Entry 7MXS (X-ray diffraction, 2.80 A resolution); this record covers chains Z and A of the 3 polymer chains in the assembly.

== Chain Z ==
Protein: Exonuclease 1
From: Homo sapiens
Notes: EC 3.1.-.-
UniProt: Q9UQ84 (EXO1_HUMAN); residue numbers follow UniProt; this construct covers 1-352
Chain sequence (358 residues; each row starts with the number of its first residue):
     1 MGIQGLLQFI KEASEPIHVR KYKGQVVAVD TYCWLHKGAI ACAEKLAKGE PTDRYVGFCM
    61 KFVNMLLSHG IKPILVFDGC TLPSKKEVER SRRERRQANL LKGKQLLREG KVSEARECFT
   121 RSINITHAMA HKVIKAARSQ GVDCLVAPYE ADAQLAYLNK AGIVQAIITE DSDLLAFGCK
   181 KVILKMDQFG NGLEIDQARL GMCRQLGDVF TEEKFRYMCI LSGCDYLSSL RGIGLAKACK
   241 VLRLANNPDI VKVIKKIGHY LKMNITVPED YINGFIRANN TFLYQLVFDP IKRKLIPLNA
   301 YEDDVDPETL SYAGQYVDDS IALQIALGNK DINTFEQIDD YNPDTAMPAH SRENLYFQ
Not modelled in the structure: 1, 347-354, 357-358
Construct notes: expression tag (353-358)
Ion coordination: Mn2+ site 1: Asp152, Asp171, Asp173 (shared with 1 residue of chain B); Mn2+ site 2: Asp152 (shared with 1 residue of chain B); Mn2+ site 3: Asp173, Asp225 (shared with 1 residue of chain B); Na+: Ser222, Ser229, Ile233 (shared with DT4(A) of chain A); Mn2+ site 4 near Arg243 (its only coordinating residue here)
Curated features (UniProtKB/Swiss-Prot):
  - binding site (Mg(2+)): Asp30, Asp78, Glu150, Asp152, Asp171, Asp173, Asp225, Asp270
  - natural variant: Glu109 (E109K: Abrogates exonuclease activity)
  - mutagenesis: Asp78 (D78A: Abrogates double-stranded DNA exonuclease activity and endonuclease activity against 5'-overhanging flap structures. Also reduces DNA-binding to 5'-overhanging flap structures), Asp173 (D173A: Abrogates double-stranded DNA exonuclease activity and endonuclease activity against 5'-overhanging flap structures. No effect on DNA-binding to 5'-overhanging flap structures), Asp225 (D225A: Abrogates double-stranded DNA exonuclease activity and endonuclease activity against 5'-overhanging flap structures. Also enhances DNA-binding to 5'-overhanging flap structures)

== Chain A ==
Molecule: 13-nt DNA strand
Sequence (13 nucleotides; row label = number of the first residue in the row):
     1 CGCTAGTCGA CAT
Ion coordination: Na+: DT4 (shared with Ser222(Z), Ser229(Z), Ile233(Z) of chain Z)

== How chain Z and chain A interact ==
Pairs across the interface (23):
  His36(Z) - DA10(A)  base contact
  Lys37(Z) - DC11(A)  salt bridge to the phosphate
  Ile40(Z) - DA10(A)  base contact
  Ile40(Z) - DC11(A)  base contact
  Phe58(Z) - DC11(A)  phosphate contact
  Phe58(Z) - DA12(A)  phosphate contact
  Glu117(Z) - DG9(A)  phosphate contact
  Thr120(Z) - DA10(A)  base contact
  Arg121(Z) - DC8(A)  base contact
  Arg121(Z) - DG9(A)  base contact
  Ser229(Z) - DT4(A)  phosphate contact
  Leu230(Z) - DT4(A)  phosphate contact
  Arg231(Z) - DT4(A)  phosphate contact
  Arg231(Z) - DA5(A)  salt bridge to the phosphate
  Gly232(Z) - DC3(A)  sugar contact
  Gly232(Z) - DT4(A)  hydrogen bond to the phosphate
  Ile233(Z) - DT4(A)  hydrogen bond to the phosphate
  Gly234(Z) - DC3(A)  hydrogen bond to the phosphate
  Leu235(Z) - DC3(A)  phosphate contact
  Ala236(Z) - DG2(A)  sugar contact
  Ala236(Z) - DC3(A)  hydrogen bond to the phosphate
  Lys237(Z) - DG2(A)  phosphate contact
  Lys237(Z) - DC3(A)  hydrogen bond to the phosphate
Other interface residues (no listed pair), chain Z (17 interface residues in all): Ala41

== Overview ==
17 residues of chain Z and 9 residues of chain A are in contact; the contacts include 5 hydrogen bonds and 2
salt bridges. Polar contacts include Gly232(Z)-DT4(A), Ile233(Z)-DT4(A) and Gly234(Z)-DC3(A). UniProt lists 8
Mg2+-binding residues and 3 mutagenesis sites on chain Z.
Chain Z is Exonuclease 1 (Homo sapiens) and chain A is a 13-nt DNA strand; the structure, Crystal structure of
human exonuclease 1 Exo1 (WT) in complex with 5' recessed-end DNA (cr), was determined by X-ray diffraction.
